8GWA - chains 4 and 5 of the 14 polymer chains in the assembly; structure by electron microscopy, 2.90 A resolution.

# Chain 4 (and 5)
Protein: Bacteriochlorophyll a protein
Source organism: Chlorobaculum tepidum TLS
Notes: chain 5 of this document is another copy of the same molecule, construct and numbering; everything in this record applies to it too
UniProt: Q46393 (BCPA_CHLTE); residue numbers follow UniProt; this construct covers 1-366
Amino-acid sequence (366 residues; row label = number of the first residue in the row):
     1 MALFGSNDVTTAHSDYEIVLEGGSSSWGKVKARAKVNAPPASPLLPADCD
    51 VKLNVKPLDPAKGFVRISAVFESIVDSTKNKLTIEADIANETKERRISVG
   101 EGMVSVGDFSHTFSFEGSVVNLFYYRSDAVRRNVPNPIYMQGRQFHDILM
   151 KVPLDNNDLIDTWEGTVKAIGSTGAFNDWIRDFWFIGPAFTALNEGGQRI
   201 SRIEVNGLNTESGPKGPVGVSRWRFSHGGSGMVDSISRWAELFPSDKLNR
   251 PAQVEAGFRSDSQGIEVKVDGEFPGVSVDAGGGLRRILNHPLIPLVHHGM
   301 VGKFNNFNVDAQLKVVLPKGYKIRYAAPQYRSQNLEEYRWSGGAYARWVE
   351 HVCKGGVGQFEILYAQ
Not modelled in the structure: 1-4 (chain 5: 1-8)
Bound ions: bacteriochlorophyll a Mg (6 sites), coordinated by H111, Y124, H146, H290, H297, H298
Residues lining bound ligands:
  - bacteriochlorophyll a (BCL), molecule 1: A12, S14, Y16, A34, V36, A38, P39, P40, A41, S42, W184, I186, A189, F258, S260, I265, V267, H298, V301, G302, N305, F307, C353
  - bacteriochlorophyll a (BCL), molecule 2: Y16, I18, V30, A32, C49, V51, A256, G257, F258, V269, I287, L288, H290, P291, P294, L295, H298, L313, Y345, W348, V349, V352, C353, F360, I362
  - bacteriochlorophyll a (BCL), molecule 3: V30, V51, L53, V55, V65, I67, F71, I88, D234, S235, R238, E241, L242, F243, P244, L248, V254, A256, V269, F273, P274, L288, P291
  - bacteriochlorophyll a (BCL), molecule 4: A41, S42, L82, F185, I186, P188, A189, A192, L193, Q198, I293, P294, H297, H298, M300, V301
  - bacteriochlorophyll a (BCL), molecule 5: S42, P43, L44, A47, D48, C49, F71, S73, V75, N80, K81, L82, I84, V104, V106, F113, F115, I148, M150, F183, W184, I186, F258
  - bacteriochlorophyll a (BCL), molecule 6: L53, V55, I67, A69, F71, I84, A86, I88, R96, I97, S98, F115, G117, S118, V119, Q144, H146, I148, W184, W223, F225, H227, S235, W239, L242, A252, V254, F273
  - bacteriochlorophyll a (BCL), molecule 7: L82, V104, V106, F109, H111, F113, M150, V152, L154, D158, L159, T162, W163, T166, F176, I180, F183, W184, I203, V205, L208, G219, S221, W223
  - bacteriochlorophyll a (BCL), molecule 8: L122, F123, Y124, Y125, R126, S127, R143, F145
  - bacteriochlorophyll a (BCL), molecule 9: Y125, V130, V134, P137, I138, Y139, M140, Q141
  - bacteriochlorophyll a (BCL), molecule 10: Y125, S127, A129, V130
  - bacteriochlorophyll a (BCL), molecule 11: D161, T162, G165, T166, K168, A169, S172, T173, F176, W179, I180, F183
Curated features (UniProtKB/Swiss-Prot):
  - binding site (bacteriochlorophyll a): H111, H146, H290, H297, H298

# Chain 4 / chain 5 interface
Contacting residue pairs - 86 pairs, chain 4 then chain 5:
  N7(4) - N308(5)  hydrogen bond
  D8(4) - N308(5)  hydrogen bond (backbone-side chain)
  D8(4) - V309(5)
  D8(4) - E350(5)
  N37(4) - R347(5)  hydrogen bond (backbone-side chain)
  A38(4) - R347(5)
  P39(4) - R347(5)
  P39(4) - W348(5)  hydrophobic
  P39(4) - H351(5)  hydrogen bond (backbone-side chain)
  P40(4) - H351(5)
  P40(4) - G358(5)
  A41(4) - H351(5)
  A41(4) - V357(5)
  A41(4) - G358(5)
  S42(4) - V357(5)
  S42(4) - G358(5)
  S42(4) - Q359(5)  hydrogen bond (backbone-backbone)
  P43(4) - I138(5)  hydrophobic
  P43(4) - Y139(5)
  P43(4) - V357(5)  hydrophobic
  P43(4) - Q359(5)  hydrogen bond (backbone-side chain)
  L44(4) - N136(5)
  L44(4) - I138(5)  hydrophobic
  L44(4) - Q359(5)
  L45(4) - Y325(5)  hydrogen bond (backbone-side chain)
  L45(4) - Q359(5)  hydrogen bond (backbone-side chain)
  P46(4) - Y325(5)
  D76(4) - P135(5)
  D76(4) - Q359(5)
  S77(4) - P135(5)
  T78(4) - N133(5)  hydrogen bond (side chain-backbone)
  T78(4) - P135(5)
  V106(4) - N133(5)  hydrogen bond (backbone-side chain)
  G107(4) - N133(5)
  D108(4) - R132(5)  salt bridge
  D108(4) - N133(5)  hydrogen bond
  F109(4) - A129(5)  hydrophobic
  F109(4) - R132(5)
  F109(4) - N133(5)
  D158(4) - S127(5)  hydrogen bond
  D158(4) - D128(5)  hydrogen bond (side chain-backbone)
  D158(4) - A129(5)  hydrogen bond (side chain-backbone)
  W179(4) - Y124(5)
  W179(4) - R143(5)
  W179(4) - F145(5)  hydrophobic
  W179(4) - S226(5)
  R181(4) - R199(5)
  D182(4) - Y124(5)  hydrogen bond
  D182(4) - Q141(5)
  D182(4) - R143(5)  salt bridge
  D182(4) - R199(5)  salt bridge
  D182(4) - G228(5)
  D182(4) - G229(5)
  D182(4) - S230(5)
  F183(4) - Y124(5)  hydrophobic
  F183(4) - Y125(5)  hydrophobic
  F183(4) - Q141(5)
  F185(4) - S230(5)
  I186(4) - Y139(5)  hydrophobic
  I186(4) - Q141(5)
  I186(4) - S230(5)
  G187(4) - Y139(5)
  G187(4) - S230(5)  hydrogen bond (backbone-backbone)
  G187(4) - M232(5)
  P188(4) - Y139(5)
  P188(4) - M232(5)  hydrophobic
  F190(4) - N194(5)
  F190(4) - R199(5)
  F190(4) - S230(5)
  T191(4) - N194(5)  hydrogen bond (side chain-backbone)
  T191(4) - E195(5)  hydrogen bond (side chain-backbone)
  T191(4) - G197(5)
  T191(4) - M232(5)
  N194(4) - N194(5)  hydrogen bond
  K303(4) - K303(5)
  K303(4) - K354(5)
  F304(4) - E350(5)
  F304(4) - H351(5)
  F304(4) - K354(5)
  F304(4) - G355(5)
  F304(4) - G356(5)
  N305(4) - R347(5)  hydrogen bond (side chain-backbone)
  N305(4) - E350(5)
  N305(4) - H351(5)
  N306(4) - N306(5)
  N306(4) - E350(5)
Other interface residues (no listed pair), chain 4 (40 interface residues in all): S6, T10, D178, S262, Q263
Other interface residues (no listed pair), chain 5 (44 interface residues in all): V134, G196, G231, L292, A327, P328

# In short
40 residues of chain 4 face 44 of chain 5 across their interface; the contacts include 20 hydrogen bonds and 3
salt bridges. Polar pairs include D108(4)-R132(5), D182(4)-R143(5) and D182(4)-R199(5). Bound to chain 4: 11
copies of bacteriochlorophyll a.
Chain 4 and chain 5 are both Bacteriochlorophyll a protein (Chlorobaculum tepidum TLS); the structure,
Structure of the intact photosynthetic light-harvesting antenna-reaction center complex from a green sulfur
bacterium, was determined by electron microscopy.
